PDB entry 6DIZ | electron microscopy, 3.59 A resolution | chains A and D of the 4 polymer chains in the assembly

== Chain A ==
Protein: VP1
Organism: Enterovirus A71
Reference sequence: D4QGA8 (D4QGA8_9ENTO); residues 1-297 here correspond to UniProt positions 566-862 (UniProt number = residue number + 565)
Amino-acid sequence (297 residues; each row starts with the number of its first residue):
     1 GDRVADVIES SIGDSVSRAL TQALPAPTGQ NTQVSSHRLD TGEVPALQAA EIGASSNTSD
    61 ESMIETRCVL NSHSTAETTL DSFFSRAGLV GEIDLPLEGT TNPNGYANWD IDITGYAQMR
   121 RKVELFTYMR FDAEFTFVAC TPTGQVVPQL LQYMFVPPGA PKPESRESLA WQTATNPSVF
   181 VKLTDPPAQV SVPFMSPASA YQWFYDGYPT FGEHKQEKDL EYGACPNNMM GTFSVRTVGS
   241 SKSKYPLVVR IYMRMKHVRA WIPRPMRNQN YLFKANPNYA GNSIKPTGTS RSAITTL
Ligand contacts: sphingosine (SPH): Ile-111, Asp-112, Ile-113, Thr-114, Phe-131, Phe-135, Phe-137, Phe-155, Pro-177, Val-192, Met-195, Tyr-201, Gln-202, Trp-203, Asn-228, Met-230, Phe-233, Met-253, Ala-275

== Chain D ==
Protein: VP4
Organism: Enterovirus A71
Reference sequence: M4QLY4 (M4QLY4_9ENTO); residues 1-78 here = UniProt positions 1-78
Amino-acid sequence (78 residues; each row starts with the number of its first residue):
     1 MGSQVSTQRS GSHENSNSAT EGSTINYTTI NYYKDSYAAT AGKQSLKQDP DKFANPVKDI
    61 FTEMAAPLKS PSAEACGY
Disordered / not traced: 1-11, 70-78

== Interface between chain A and chain D ==
Contacting residue pairs (47; chain A residue first):
  Leu-20(A) with Val-57(D)
  Thr-21(A) with Asp-49(D), hydrogen bond; Asp-51(D); Lys-52(D)
  Gln-22(A) with Asp-49(D)
  Ala-23(A) with Gln-48(D); Asp-49(D), hydrogen bond (backbone-side chain)
  Leu-24(A) with Lys-47(D); Gln-48(D), hydrogen bond (backbone-backbone)
  Pro-25(A) with Leu-46(D); Lys-47(D)
  Ala-26(A) with Leu-46(D), hydrogen bond (backbone-backbone)
  Glu-43(A) with Met-64(D)
  Val-44(A) with Glu-63(D); Met-64(D)
  Pro-45(A) with Glu-63(D)
  Ala-49(A) with Leu-68(D), hydrophobic
  Ile-52(A) with Val-57(D), hydrophobic; Pro-67(D), hydrophobic
  Ala-54(A) with Ala-54(D); Asn-55(D); Val-57(D), hydrophobic
  Ser-55(A) with Ala-54(D), hydrogen bond (backbone-backbone)
  Asn-57(A) with Glu-63(D)
  Ser-59(A) with Glu-63(D), hydrogen bond
  Thr-75(A) with Leu-46(D); Gln-48(D)
  Ala-76(A) with Leu-46(D), hydrophobic
  Thr-79(A) with Gln-44(D)
  Asp-81(A) with Tyr-27(D); Ala-41(D); Gln-44(D), hydrogen bond
  Arg-130(A) with Ala-19(D)
  Asp-132(A) with Ala-19(D); Tyr-37(D)
  Ser-191(A) with Tyr-37(D), hydrogen bond (side chain-backbone); Ala-38(D)
  Pro-193(A) with Tyr-37(D), hydrophobic
  Lys-256(A) with Tyr-37(D); Ala-38(D), hydrogen bond (side chain-backbone); Ala-39(D), hydrogen bond (side chain-backbone)
  His-257(A) with Thr-20(D); Tyr-27(D); Ala-39(D); Thr-40(D), hydrogen bond (side chain-backbone)
  Arg-259(A) with Ala-19(D)
  Pro-263(A) with Phe-53(D)
Interface residues without a listed pair, chain A (34 interface residues in all): Pro-27, Gly-42, Leu-47, Leu-80, Val-192, Val-258
Interface residues without a listed pair, chain D (30 interface residues in all): Ser-18, Ser-23, Ser-36, Pro-56, Phe-61, Ala-65, Ala-66

== Overview ==
The interface between chain A and chain D involves 34 residues on one side and 30 on the other; the contacts
include 11 hydrogen bonds. Polar contacts include Thr-21(A)/Asp-49(D), Ala-23(A)/Asp-49(D) and
Ser-59(A)/Glu-63(D). Bound to chain A: sphingosine.
Chain A is VP1 and chain D is VP4, both from Enterovirus A71; the structure, EV-A71 strain 11316 complexed
with tryptophan dendrimer MADAL_0385, was determined by electron microscopy.
